PDB entry 6LGL | electron microscopy, 4.40 A resolution (low resolution: residue-level contacts below are approximate; hydrogen-bond / salt-bridge calls are withheld) | chains f and k of the 46 polymer chains in the assembly

== Chain f ==
Name: Triplex capsid protein 1
Source organism: Human herpesvirus 3
UniProt: Q6QCN5 (Q6QCN5_HHV3); numbering as in UniProt (aligned over 1-483)
Chain sequence (483 residues; numbered 1 to 483; the number before each row is that of its first residue):
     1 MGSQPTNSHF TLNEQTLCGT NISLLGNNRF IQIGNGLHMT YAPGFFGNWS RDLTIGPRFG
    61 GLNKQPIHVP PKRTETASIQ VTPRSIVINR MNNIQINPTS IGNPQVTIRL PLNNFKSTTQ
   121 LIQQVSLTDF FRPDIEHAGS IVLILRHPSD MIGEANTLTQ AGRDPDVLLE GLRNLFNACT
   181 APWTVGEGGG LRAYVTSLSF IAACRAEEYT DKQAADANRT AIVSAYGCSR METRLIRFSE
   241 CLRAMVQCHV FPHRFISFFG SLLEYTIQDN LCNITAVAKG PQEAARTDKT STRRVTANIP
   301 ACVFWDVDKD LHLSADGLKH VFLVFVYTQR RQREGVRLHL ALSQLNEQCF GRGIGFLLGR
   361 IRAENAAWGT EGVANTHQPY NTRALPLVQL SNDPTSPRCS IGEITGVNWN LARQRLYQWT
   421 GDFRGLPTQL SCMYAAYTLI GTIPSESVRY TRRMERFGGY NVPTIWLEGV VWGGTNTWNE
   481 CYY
Unresolved in the structure: 1-117, 371-384, 483

== Chain k ==
Name: Triplex capsid protein 2
Source organism: Human herpesvirus 3
UniProt: Q6QCL4 (Q6QCL4_HHV3); residues 1-316 here = UniProt positions 1-316
Chain sequence (316 residues; numbered 1 to 316; the number before each row is that of its first residue):
     1 MAMPFEIEVL LPGELSPAET SALQKCEGKI ITFSTLRHRA SLVDIALSSY YINGAPPDTL
    61 SLLEAYRMRF AAVITRVIPG KLLAHAIGVG TPTPGLFIQN TSPVDLCNGD YICLLPPVFG
   121 SADSIRLDSV GLEIVFPLTI PQTLMREIIA KVVARAVERT AAGAQILPHE VLRGADVICY
   181 NGRRYELETN LQHRDGSDAA IRTLVLNLMF SINEGCLLLL ALIPTLLVQG AHDGYVNLLI
   241 QTANCVRETG QLINIPPMPR IQDGHRRFPI YETISSWIST SSRLGDTLGT RAILRVCVFD
   301 GPSTVHPGDR TAVIQV
Unresolved in the structure: 1-4, 166-170, 250-267

== Chain f / chain k interface ==
Residue-residue contacts (41):
  Leu-121(f) with Cys-297(k); Phe-299(k)
  Ile-122(f) with Asn-108(k); Arg-295(k); Cys-297(k)
  Gln-123(f) with Asn-108(k); Val-298(k); Phe-299(k); Asp-300(k)
  Gln-124(f) with Asn-108(k); Ser-303(k)
  Arg-146(f) with Leu-144(k); Cys-179(k)
  His-147(f) with Asn-181(k); Gly-182(k)
  Asp-150(f) with Cys-179(k); Tyr-180(k); Asn-181(k); Gly-182(k)
  Gly-153(f) with Cys-179(k)
  Glu-154(f) with Glu-147(k)
  Glu-187(f) with Gly-182(k); Arg-183(k)
  Arg-192(f) with Asn-181(k)
  Lys-279(f) with Val-316(k)
  Arg-362(f) with Ala-243(k)
  Ala-366(f) with Val-236(k); Ile-240(k)
  Ala-367(f) with Val-236(k)
  Thr-370(f) with His-232(k)
  Leu-385(f) with Leu-220(k)
  Gly-425(f) with His-232(k)
  Leu-426(f) with Ala-231(k); Tyr-235(k)
  Pro-427(f) with Tyr-235(k); Val-236(k)
  Gly-474(f) with Tyr-111(k)
  Thr-475(f) with Tyr-111(k); Val-316(k)
  Asn-476(f) with Tyr-111(k)
  Tyr-482(f) with Ala-243(k)
Also at the interface, not in a pair above, chain f (34 interface residues in all): Gln-120, Ser-149, Tyr-194, Phe-258, Ala-278, Val-388, Ser-391, Asn-392, Phe-423, Thr-477
Also at the interface, not in a pair above, chain k (33 interface residues in all): Gln-142, Thr-143, Arg-184, Cys-216, Leu-227, Leu-239, Phe-268, Thr-304, Ile-314, Gln-315

== Overview ==
34 residues of chain f face 33 of chain k across their interface.
Chain f is Triplex capsid protein 1 and chain k is Triplex capsid protein 2, both from Human herpesvirus 3;
the structure, The atomic structure of varicella-zoster virus A-capsid, was determined by electron microscopy
(same publication as 6LGN).
